PDB entry 9F0J | electron microscopy, 3.35 A resolution | chains A and X of the 3 polymer chains in the assembly

# Chain A
Molecule: Interferon-induced helicase C domain-containing protein 1
From: Mus musculus
Notes: EC 3.6.4.13
UniProtKB: Q8R5F7 (IFIH1_MOUSE); numbering as in UniProt; present here: 3-644, 663-1025
Sequence (1028 residues; row label = number of the first residue in the row; note: 18 numbers in that range are skipped by the numbering (no residue carries them; nothing is unmodelled there); numbers below 1 keep their minus sign (Met-20 is residue -20)):
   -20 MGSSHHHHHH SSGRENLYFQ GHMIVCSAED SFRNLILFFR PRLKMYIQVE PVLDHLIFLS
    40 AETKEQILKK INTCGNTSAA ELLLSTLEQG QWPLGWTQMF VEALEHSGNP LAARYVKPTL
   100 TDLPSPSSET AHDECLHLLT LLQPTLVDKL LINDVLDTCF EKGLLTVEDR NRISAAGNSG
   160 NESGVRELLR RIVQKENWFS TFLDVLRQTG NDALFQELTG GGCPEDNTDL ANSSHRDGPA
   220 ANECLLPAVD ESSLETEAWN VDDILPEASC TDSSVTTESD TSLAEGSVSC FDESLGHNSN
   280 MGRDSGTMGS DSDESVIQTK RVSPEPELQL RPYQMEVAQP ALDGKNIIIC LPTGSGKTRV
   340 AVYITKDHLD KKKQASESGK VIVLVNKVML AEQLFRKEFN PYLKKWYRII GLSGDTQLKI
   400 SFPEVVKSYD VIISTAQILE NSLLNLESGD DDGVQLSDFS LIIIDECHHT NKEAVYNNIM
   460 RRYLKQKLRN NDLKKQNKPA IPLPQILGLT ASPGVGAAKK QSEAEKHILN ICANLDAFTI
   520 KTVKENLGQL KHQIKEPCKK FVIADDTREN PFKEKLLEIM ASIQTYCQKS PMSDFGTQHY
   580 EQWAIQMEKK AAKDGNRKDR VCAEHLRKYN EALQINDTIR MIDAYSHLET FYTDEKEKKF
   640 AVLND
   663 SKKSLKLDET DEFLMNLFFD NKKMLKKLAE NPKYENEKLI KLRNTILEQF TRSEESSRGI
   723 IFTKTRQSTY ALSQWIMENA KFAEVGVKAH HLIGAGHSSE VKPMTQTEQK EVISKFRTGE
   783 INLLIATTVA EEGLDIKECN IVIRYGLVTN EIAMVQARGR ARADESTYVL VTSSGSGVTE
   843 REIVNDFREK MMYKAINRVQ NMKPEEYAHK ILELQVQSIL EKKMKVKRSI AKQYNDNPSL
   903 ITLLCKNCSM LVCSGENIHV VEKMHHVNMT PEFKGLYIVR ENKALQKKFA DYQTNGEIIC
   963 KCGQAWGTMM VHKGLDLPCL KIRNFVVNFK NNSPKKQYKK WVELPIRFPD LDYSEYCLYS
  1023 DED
Not modelled in the structure: -20 to 306, 535-538, 544-548, 663-667, 695-698, 716-717, 810-827, 835-841, 946-956, 1021-1025
Differences from the reference sequence: initiating methionine (-20); expression tag (-19 to 2); engineered mutation Val923 (Ile in Q8R5F7)
Metal / ion sites: Zn2+: Cys907, Cys910, Cys962, Cys964
Curated features (UniProtKB/Swiss-Prot):
  - binding site (Zn(2+)): Cys907, Cys910, Cys962, Cys964
  - site (Cleavage): Asp208, Leu209, Asp216, Gly217, Asp251, Ser252
  - modified residue (Phosphoserine): Ser289, Ser291, Ser302, Ser828
  - cross-link (Glycyl lysine isopeptide (Lys-Gly)): Lys23 (interchain with G-Cter in ISG15), Lys43 (interchain with G-Cter in ISG15)
What the authors report for this chain:
  - disease-associated variants - I923V (3.3-fold): increased catalytic activity
  - disease-associated variants - I923V: abolished signaling
  - mutagenesis - I873*: abolished binding to dsRNA
  - disease-associated variants - R843H (2- to 4-fold), I923V (2- to 4-fold): decreased binding to 200- and 300-bp dsRNA
  - disease-associated variants - R843H, I923V: unchanged stability
  - conformationally variable residues (side-chain flip): Glu924, Lys925, His974, Tyr1015
  - mutagenesis - I923V (3.3-fold): increased catalytic activity
  - mutagenesis - R843H, I923V: decreased binding to 200- and 300-bp dsRNA
  - mutagenesis - I923V (2-fold): decreased binding to ATP
  - mutagenesis - R843H, I923V: unchanged stability
  - mutagenesis - R843H: decreased catalytic activity

# Chain X
Molecule: 15-nt RNA strand
Sequence (15 nucleotides; each row starts with the number of its first residue):
     1 UCCAUGCGCA UGACG

# How chain A and chain X interact
Pairs across the interface (22; chain A residue first):
  Asn450(A) - U11(X)  phosphate contact
  Lys451(A) - A10(X)  phosphate contact
  Lys451(A) - U11(X)  salt bridge to the phosphate
  Glu452(A) - A10(X)  phosphate contact
  Ala453(A) - C9(X)  sugar contact
  Gln577(A) - C14(X)  sugar contact
  His578(A) - G15(X)  hydrogen bond to the phosphate
  Gln581(A) - G15(X)  sugar contact
  His759(A) - A4(X)  salt bridge to the phosphate
  Thr767(A) - C2(X)  hydrogen bond to the phosphate
  Thr767(A) - C3(X)  phosphate contact
  Thr769(A) - U1(X)  phosphate contact
  Thr769(A) - C2(X)  phosphate contact
  Arg843(A) - G12(X)  sugar contact
  Arg843(A) - A13(X)  sugar contact
  Met926(A) - U5(X)  base contact
  Met926(A) - G6(X)  sugar contact
  His927(A) - U5(X)  hydrogen bond to the sugar
  Lys983(A) - U5(X)  phosphate contact
  Lys983(A) - G6(X)  salt bridge to the phosphate
  Lys1002(A) - C7(X)  salt bridge to the phosphate
  Lys1002(A) - G8(X)  salt bridge to the phosphate
Also at the interface, not in a pair above, chain A (18 interface residues in all): Met972, Trp1003, Val1004

# Overview
The interface between chain A and chain X involves 18 residues on one side and 15 on the other; the contacts
include 3 hydrogen bonds and 5 salt bridges. Polar pairs include His927(A)-U5(X), His578(A)-G15(X) and
Thr767(A)-C2(X). The paper reports that R843H and I923V of chain A reduce binding to 200- and 300-bp dsRNA;
conformational variability at Glu924(A), Lys925(A) and His974(A) among others.
Chain A is Interferon-induced helicase C domain-containing protein 1 (Mus musculus) and chain X is a 15-nt RNA
strand; the structure, Cryo-EM structure of the I923V MDA5-dsRNA filament without nucleotide, was determined
by electron microscopy (same publication as 9F1U, 9F20, 9F2L, 9F2W and 9F3P).
